9JIL - chains A and L of the 6 polymer chains in the assembly; structure by electron microscopy, 2.44 A resolution.

Chain A:
Protein: Pro-secreted protein ORF2
Source organism: Rocahepevirus ratti
Notes: fragment: E2s domain
UniProtKB: A0A3G1TVH2 (A0A3G1TVH2_HEV); residues 446-597 here = UniProt positions 446-597
Amino-acid sequence (152 residues; row label = number of the first residue in the row):
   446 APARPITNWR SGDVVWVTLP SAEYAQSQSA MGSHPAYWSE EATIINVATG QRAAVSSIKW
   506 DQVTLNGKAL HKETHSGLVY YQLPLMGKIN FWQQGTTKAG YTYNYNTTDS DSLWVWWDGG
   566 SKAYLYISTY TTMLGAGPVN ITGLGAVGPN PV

Chain L:
Protein: C131 Fab light chain
Source organism: Homo sapiens
Notes: antibody fragment or engineered binder
Amino-acid sequence (110 residues; numbered 1 to 110; the number before each row is that of its first residue):
     1 QSALTQPASV SGSPGQSITI SCTGTSSDVG SYDLVSWYQQ QPGKAPKLII YEGNKRPSGV
    61 SHRFSGSNSG NTASLTISGL QAEDEADYYC CSFAISVTFV FGTGTKVTVL
Cystine bridges: Cys22-Cys90

Interface between chain A and chain L:
Residue-residue contacts - 7 pairs, chain A then chain L:
  Asn453(A) - Ile95(L)
  Arg455(A) - Phe93(L)
  Arg455(A) - Val97(L)
  Asn511(A) - Ile95(L)
  Asn511(A) - Ser96(L)
  Asn511(A) - Val97(L)
  Gly512(A) - Ile95(L)

Summary:
The chain A/chain L interface involves 4 residues from each chain.
Here chain A is Pro-secreted protein ORF2 (Rocahepevirus ratti) and chain L is C131 Fab light chain (Homo
sapiens). Entry 9JIL (Rat hepatitis E virus capsid protein E2s domain in complex with Fab C131) was determined
by electron microscopy, deposited together with 9JIE, 9JIF, 9JIG, 9JII, 9JIJ, 9JIK and 3 further entries.
